1T85 - chain A; structure by X-ray diffraction, 1.80 A resolution.

[Chain A]
Molecule: Cytochrome P450-cam
Source organism: Pseudomonas putida
Notes: EC 1.14.15.1
UniProtKB: P00183 (CPXA_PSEPU); numbering as in UniProt (aligned over 1-414)
Amino-acid sequence (414 residues; numbered 1 to 414; the number before each row is that of its first residue):
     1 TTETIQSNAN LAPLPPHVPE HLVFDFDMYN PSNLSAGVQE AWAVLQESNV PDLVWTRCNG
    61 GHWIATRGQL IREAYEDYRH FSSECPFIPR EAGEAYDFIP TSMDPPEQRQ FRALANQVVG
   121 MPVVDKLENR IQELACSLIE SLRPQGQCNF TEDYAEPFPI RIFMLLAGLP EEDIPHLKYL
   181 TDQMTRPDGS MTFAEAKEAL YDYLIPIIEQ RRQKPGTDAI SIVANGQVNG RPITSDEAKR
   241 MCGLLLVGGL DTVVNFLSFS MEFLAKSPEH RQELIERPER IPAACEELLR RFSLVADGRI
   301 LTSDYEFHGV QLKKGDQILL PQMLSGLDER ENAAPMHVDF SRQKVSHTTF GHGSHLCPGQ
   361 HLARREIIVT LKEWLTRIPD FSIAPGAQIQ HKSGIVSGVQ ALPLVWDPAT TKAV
Not modelled in the structure: 1-8
Differences from the reference sequence: engineered mutation Ala334 (Cys in P00183), Pro358 (Leu in P00183)
Metal / ion sites: K+ site 1: Pro15, Pro16, Val18, Thr217; K+ site 2: Glu84, Gly93, Glu94, Tyr96; heme Fe: Cys357 (together with carbon monoxide)
Ligand contacts:
  - camphor (CAM): Phe87, Tyr96, Phe98, Thr101, Thr185, Leu244, Val247, Gly248, Thr252, Val295, Asp297, Ile395, Val396
  - carbon monoxide / heme: Tyr75, Pro100, Thr101, Gln108, Arg112, Val119, Phe163, Leu244, Leu245, Gly248, Gly249, Thr252, Val253, Phe256, Leu289, Leu294, Val295, Asp297, Arg299, Gln322, Thr349, Phe350, Gly351, Ser354, His355, Cys357, Pro358, Gly359, Leu362, Ala363

[Overview]
Bound to chain A: carbon monoxide / heme and camphor. Pro15, Pro16, Val18 and Thr217 coordinate K+ site 1.
Glu84, Gly93, Glu94 and Tyr96 coordinate K+ site 2.
Chain A is Cytochrome P450-cam (Pseudomonas putida); the structure, Crystal Structure of the Ferrous CO-bound
Cytochrome P450cam Mutant (L358P/C334A), was determined by X-ray diffraction together with 1T86, 1T87 and 1T88
from the same study.
